6HTR - chains F and G of the 28 polymer chains in the assembly; structure by X-ray diffraction, 2.60 A resolution.

[Chain F]
Name: Probable proteasome subunit alpha type-7
From: Saccharomyces cerevisiae (strain ATCC 204508 / S288c)
Notes: EC 3.4.25.1
UniProtKB: P21242 (PSA7_YEAST); residues -3 to 284 here correspond to UniProt positions 1-288 (UniProt number = residue number + 4)
Chain sequence (288 residues; row label = number of the first residue in the row; numbers below 1 keep their minus sign (Met-3 is residue -3)):
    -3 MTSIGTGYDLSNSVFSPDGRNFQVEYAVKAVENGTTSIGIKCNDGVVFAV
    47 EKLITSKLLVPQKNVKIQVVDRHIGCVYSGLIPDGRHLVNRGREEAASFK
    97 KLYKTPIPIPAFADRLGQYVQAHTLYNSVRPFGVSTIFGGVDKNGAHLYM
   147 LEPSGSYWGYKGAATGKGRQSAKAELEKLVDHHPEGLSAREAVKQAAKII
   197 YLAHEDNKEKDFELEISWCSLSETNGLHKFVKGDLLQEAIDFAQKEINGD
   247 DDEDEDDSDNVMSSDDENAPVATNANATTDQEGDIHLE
Disordered / not traced: -3 to 1, 245-284
Curated features (UniProtKB/Swiss-Prot):
  - modified residue: Thr-2 (N-acetylthreonine)

[Chain G]
Name: Proteasome subunit alpha type-1
From: Saccharomyces cerevisiae (strain ATCC 204508 / S288c)
UniProtKB: P21243 (PSA1_YEAST); residues -8 to 243 here correspond to UniProt positions 1-252 (UniProt number = residue number + 9)
Chain sequence (252 residues; each row starts with the number of its first residue; numbers below 1 keep their minus sign (Met-8 is residue -8)):
    -8 MSGAAAASAAGYDRHITIFSPEGRLYQVEYAFKATNQTNINSLAVRGKDC
    42 TVVISQKKVPDKLLDPTTVSYIFCISRTIGMVVNGPIPDARNAALRAKAE
    92 AAEFRYKYGYDMPCDVLAKRMANLSQIYTQRAYMRPLGVILTFVSVDEEL
   142 GPSIYKTDPAGYYVGYKATATGPKQQEITTNLENHFKKSKIDHINEESWE
   192 KVVEFAITHMIDALGTEFSKNDLEVGVATKDKFFTLSAENIEERLVAIAE
   242 QD
Disordered / not traced: -8 to 1, 243
Metal / ion sites: Mg2+: Thr8, Tyr119, Arg122, Met125

[Chain F / chain G interface]
Residue-residue contacts (66):
  Thr2(F) - His6(G)  hydrogen bond (backbone-side chain)
  Gly3(F) - His6(G)
  Tyr4(F) - Arg5(G)
  Tyr4(F) - His6(G)
  Tyr4(F) - Tyr21(G)
  Ser9(F) - Arg126(G)
  Val10(F) - His6(G)
  Val10(F) - Gln18(G)
  Phe11(F) - Gln18(G)  hydrogen bond (backbone-side chain)
  Phe11(F) - Tyr21(G)
  Phe11(F) - Ala22(G)  hydrophobic
  Phe11(F) - Ala25(G)  hydrophobic
  Phe11(F) - Arg126(G)
  Phe11(F) - Pro127(G)
  Ser12(F) - Tyr21(G)
  Pro13(F) - Tyr21(G)  hydrophobic
  Pro13(F) - Lys24(G)  hydrogen bond (backbone-side chain)
  Asp14(F) - Lys24(G)
  Gly15(F) - Tyr21(G)
  Gly15(F) - Ala25(G)
  Lys37(F) - Asp56(G)  salt bridge
  Asp110(F) - Arg82(G)
  Gln114(F) - Arg82(G)  hydrogen bond (side chain-backbone)
  Gln114(F) - Asn83(G)
  Gln114(F) - Leu86(G)
  Gln117(F) - Pro79(G)
  Gln117(F) - Asp80(G)
  Gln117(F) - Asn83(G)  hydrogen bond
  Gln117(F) - Arg126(G)  hydrogen bond
  Gln117(F) - Leu128(G)
  Thr120(F) - Arg126(G)  hydrogen bond (backbone-side chain)
  Leu121(F) - Asn83(G)
  Leu121(F) - Tyr124(G)
  Leu121(F) - Met125(G)
  Leu121(F) - Arg126(G)  hydrogen bond (backbone-backbone)
  Leu121(F) - Leu128(G)  hydrophobic
  Tyr122(F) - Tyr124(G)
  Tyr122(F) - Met125(G)  hydrophobic
  Ser150(F) - Pro79(G)
  Gly151(F) - Pro79(G)
  Ser152(F) - Ile78(G)
  Ser152(F) - Pro79(G)
  Tyr153(F) - Arg82(G)  hydrogen bond (backbone-side chain)
  Trp154(F) - Leu55(G)  hydrophobic
  Trp154(F) - Thr59(G)
  Trp154(F) - Val60(G)  hydrophobic
  Trp154(F) - Ser61(G)
  Trp154(F) - Tyr62(G)
  Trp154(F) - Ile78(G)  hydrophobic
  Trp154(F) - Arg82(G)
  Gly155(F) - Leu55(G)
  Gly155(F) - Asp56(G)  hydrogen bond (backbone-backbone)
  Gly155(F) - Thr59(G)  hydrogen bond (backbone-side chain)
  Tyr156(F) - Leu54(G)
  Tyr156(F) - Leu55(G)
  Tyr156(F) - Asp56(G)
  Lys157(F) - Lys53(G)
  Lys157(F) - Leu54(G)  hydrogen bond (backbone-backbone)
  Lys157(F) - Leu55(G)
  Gly158(F) - Leu54(G)
  Lys169(F) - Leu54(G)
  Leu172(F) - Leu54(G)
  Glu173(F) - Lys53(G)  salt bridge
  Glu173(F) - Leu54(G)
  Val176(F) - Leu54(G)  hydrophobic
  Asp177(F) - Lys53(G)  salt bridge
Interface residues without a listed pair, chain F (32 interface residues in all): Tyr145
Interface residues without a listed pair, chain G (29 interface residues in all): Asp52, Pro57, Gly129

[Summary]
The interface between chain F and chain G involves 32 residues on one side and 29 on the other; the contacts
include 12 hydrogen bonds and 3 salt bridges. Polar contacts include Lys37(F)-Asp56(G), Glu173(F)-Lys53(G) and
Asp177(F)-Lys53(G). Thr8(G), Tyr119(G), Arg122(G) and Met125(G) coordinate Mg2+.
Chain F is Probable proteasome subunit alpha type-7 and chain G is Proteasome subunit alpha type-1, both from
Saccharomyces cerevisiae (strain ATCC 204508 / S288c); the structure, Yeast 20S proteasome with human beta2c
(S171G) in complex with 13, was determined by X-ray diffraction, deposited together with 6HTB, 6HTC, 6HTD,
6HTP, 6HUB, 6HUC and 30 further entries.
